7YWX - chains J and B of the 27 polymer chains in the assembly; structure by electron microscopy, 12.00 A resolution (very low resolution: no residue pairs are listed; an interface is given only as per-side residue counts).

== Chain J ==
Molecule: 171-nt DNA strand
Sequence (171 nucleotides; row label = number of the first residue in the row; numbers below 1 keep their minus sign (DC-97 is residue -97)):
   -97 CCGCTTTGAG GCCTTCGTTG GAAACGGGAA TATGTTCACA TAAAAACTAG ACAGAAGCAT
   -37 TCTCAGAAAC TTCTATGTGA TGTTTGCATT CAACTCATAG AGTTGAACAT TCCTTTTCAT
    23 AGAGCAGTTT TGAAACACTC TTTTTGTAGT ATCTGGAATT GGACATTTGG A
Not modelled in the structure: 65-73

== Chain B ==
Molecule: Histone H4
Source organism: Homo sapiens
UniProt: P62805 (H4_HUMAN); residues -86 to 16 here correspond to UniProt positions 1-103 (UniProt number = residue number + 87)
Amino-acid sequence (103 residues; row label = number of the first residue in the row; numbers below 1 keep their minus sign (Met-86 is residue -86)):
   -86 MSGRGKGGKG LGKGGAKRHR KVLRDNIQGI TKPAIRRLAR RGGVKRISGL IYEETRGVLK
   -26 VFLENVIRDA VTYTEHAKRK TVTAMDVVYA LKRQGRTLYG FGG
Not modelled in the structure: -86 to -63, 16
UniProt features mapped onto this chain:
  - DNA-binding region: Lys-70 to Lys-66
  - modified residue: Ser-85 (N-acetylserine), Arg-83 (Asymmetric dimethylarginine), Lys-81 (N6-(2-hydroxyisobutyryl)lysine), Lys-78 (N6-(2-hydroxyisobutyryl)lysine), Lys-74 (N6-(2-hydroxyisobutyryl)lysine), Lys-70 (N6-(2-hydroxyisobutyryl)lysine), Lys-66 (N6,N6,N6-trimethyllysine), Lys-55 (N6-(2-hydroxyisobutyryl)lysine), Lys-42 (N6-(2-hydroxyisobutyryl)lysine), Ser-39 (Phosphoserine), Tyr-35 (Phosphotyrosine), Lys-27 (N6-(2-hydroxyisobutyryl)lysine), Lys-9 (N6-(2-hydroxyisobutyryl)lysine), Lys-7 (N6-(2-hydroxyisobutyryl)lysine), Thr-6 (Phosphothreonine), Tyr2 (Phosphotyrosine), Lys5 (N6-(2-hydroxyisobutyryl)lysine)
  - cross-link (Glycyl lysine isopeptide (Lys-Gly)): Lys-74 (interchain with G-Cter in SUMO2), Lys-66 (interchain with G-Cter in SUMO2), Lys-55 (interchain with G-Cter in SUMO2), Lys-27 (interchain with G-Cter in SUMO2), Lys-7 (interchain with G-Cter in SUMO2), Lys5 (interchain with G-Cter in SUMO2)

== Interface between chain J and chain B ==
At this resolution (12 A) residue pairs are not listed: 5 residues of chain J and 10 of chain B lie at the interface.

== Summary ==
5 residues of chain J and 10 residues of chain B are in contact. UniProt lists a DNA-binding region on chain
B.
Chain J is a 171-nt DNA strand and chain B is Histone H4 (Homo sapiens); the structure, Structure of the human
CCAN CENP-A alpha-satellite complex, was determined by electron microscopy (same publication as 7PB4, 7PB8,
7PII, 7PKN, 7R5R, 7R5S, 7R5V and 7YYH).
